Entry 1N56 (X-ray diffraction, 2.40 A resolution); this record covers chains C and A of the 3 polymer chains in the assembly.

== Chain C ==
Molecule: 14-nt DNA strand
Sequence (14 nucleotides; numbered 1801 to 1814; the number before each row is that of its first residue):
  1801 GGGGGAAGGACTAA

== Chain A ==
Protein: DNA polymerase IV
Source organism: Sulfolobus solfataricus
Reference sequence: Q97W02 (DPO42_SULSO); numbering as in UniProt (aligned over 1-352)
Amino-acid sequence (352 residues; row label = number of the first residue in the row):
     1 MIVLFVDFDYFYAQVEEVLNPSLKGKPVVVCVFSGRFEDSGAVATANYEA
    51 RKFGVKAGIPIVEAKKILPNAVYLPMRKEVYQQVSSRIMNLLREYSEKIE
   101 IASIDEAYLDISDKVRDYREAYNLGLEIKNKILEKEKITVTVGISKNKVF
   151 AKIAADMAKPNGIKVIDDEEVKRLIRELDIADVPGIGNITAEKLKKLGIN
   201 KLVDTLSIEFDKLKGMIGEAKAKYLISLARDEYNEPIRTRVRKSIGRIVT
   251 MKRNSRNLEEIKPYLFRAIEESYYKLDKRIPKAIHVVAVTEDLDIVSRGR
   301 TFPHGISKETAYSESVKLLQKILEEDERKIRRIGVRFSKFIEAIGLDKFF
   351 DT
Not modelled in the structure: 342-352
Bound ions: Mg2+ site 1: Asp-7, Glu-106 (together with ATP); Mg2+ site 2: Asp-7, Phe-8, Asp-105 (together with ATP)
Residues lining bound ligands: ATP (adenosine-5'-triphosphate): Asp-7, Phe-8, Asp-9, Tyr-10, Phe-11, Tyr-12, Val-43, Ala-44, Thr-45, Tyr-48, Arg-51, Ala-57, Gly-58, Ile-104, Asp-105, Glu-106, Lys-159
Swiss-Prot annotation at these positions:
  - active site: Glu-106
  - binding site (Mg(2+)): Asp-7, Asp-105
  - site: Tyr-12 (Substrate discrimination)
  - mutagenesis: Asp-105 to Glu-106 (Loss of function), Glu-342 to Thr-352 (Almost complete loss of interaction with PCNA)
From the paper describing this entry:
  - catalytic residues: Asp-7, Asp-105, Glu-106
  - binding site for the 14-nt DNA strand: Arg-240

== Chain C / chain A interface ==
Pairs across the interface - 22 pairs, chain C then chain A:
  DA1806(C) / Thr-301(A)  phosphate contact
  DA1806(C) / Lys-339(A)  salt bridge to the phosphate
  DA1807(C) / Arg-300(A)  phosphate contact
  DA1807(C) / Thr-301(A)  hydrogen bond to the phosphate
  DG1808(C) / Ser-297(A)  sugar contact
  DG1808(C) / Arg-298(A)  phosphate contact
  DG1808(C) / Gly-299(A)  hydrogen bond to the phosphate
  DG1809(C) / Ser-297(A)  phosphate contact
  DG1809(C) / Arg-298(A)  salt bridge to the phosphate
  DC1811(C) / Ile-189(A)  phosphate contact
  DC1811(C) / Thr-190(A)  phosphate contact
  DC1811(C) / Lys-193(A)  salt bridge to the phosphate
  DC1811(C) / Lys-221(A)  sugar contact
  DT1812(C) / Gly-185(A)  sugar contact
  DT1812(C) / Ile-186(A)  phosphate contact
  DT1812(C) / Gly-187(A)  hydrogen bond to the phosphate
  DT1812(C) / Ile-189(A)  phosphate contact
  DT1812(C) / Thr-190(A)  hydrogen bond to the phosphate
  DA1813(C) / Pro-184(A)  phosphate contact
  DA1813(C) / Gly-185(A)  hydrogen bond to the phosphate
  DA1813(C) / Ile-186(A)  phosphate contact
  DA1814(C) / Glu-106(A)  phosphate contact
Other interface residues (no listed pair), chain A (17 interface residues in all): Asn-188, Lys-321

== In short ==
8 residues of chain C face 17 of chain A across their interface, with 5 hydrogen bonds and 3 salt bridges.
Polar contacts include DA1807(C)/Thr-301(A), DG1808(C)/Gly-299(A) and DT1812(C)/Gly-187(A). Ligands of chain
A: ATP. The paper reports catalytic residues Asp-7(A), Asp-105(A) and Glu-106(A); a binding site for the 14-nt
DNA strand at Arg-240(A).
Chain C is a 14-nt DNA strand and chain A is DNA polymerase IV (Sulfolobus solfataricus); the structure,
Y-family DNA polymerase Dpo4 in complex with DNA containing abasic lesion, was determined by X-ray diffraction
(same publication as 1S0N, 1S0O and 1S10).
